Entry 8DO6 (electron microscopy, 3.10 A resolution); this record covers chains E and J of the 9 polymer chains in the assembly.

== Chain E ==
Protein: CRISPR system Cms endoribonuclease Csm3
Organism: Staphylococcus epidermidis RP62A
UniProtKB: Q5HK91 (Q5HK91_STAEQ); residue numbers follow UniProt; this construct covers 1-214
Chain sequence (214 residues; numbered 1 to 214; the number before each row is that of its first residue):
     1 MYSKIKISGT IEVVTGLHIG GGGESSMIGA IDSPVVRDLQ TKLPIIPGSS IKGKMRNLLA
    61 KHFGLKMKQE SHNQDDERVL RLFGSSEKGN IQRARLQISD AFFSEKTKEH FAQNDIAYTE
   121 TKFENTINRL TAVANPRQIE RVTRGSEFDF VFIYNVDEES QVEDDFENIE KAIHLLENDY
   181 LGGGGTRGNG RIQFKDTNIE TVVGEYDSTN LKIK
Disordered / not traced: 1, 66-73
What the authors report for this chain:
  - catalytic residues: Asp32 (citing earlier work)
  - binding site for crRNA: Ser49, Lys52, Lys54, Arg56, Asn57, Ser86, Asn125, Ile127

== Chain J ==
Molecule: Target RNA
Sequence (43 nucleotides; row label = number of the first residue in the row):
     1 CUUUGUACUG AUGAUUUAUA UACUUCGGCA UACGUUCUCU AAA
Disordered / not traced: 1-9, 36-43

== Chain E / chain J interface ==
Residue-residue contacts (14):
  Ile28(E) - A30(J)  sugar contact
  Ile28(E) - U31(J)  phosphate contact
  Gly29(E) - U31(J)  hydrogen bond to the phosphate
  Asp32(E) - U31(J)  base contact
  Val133(E) - G28(J)  base contact
  Val133(E) - C29(J)  sugar contact
  Ala134(E) - G28(J)  base contact
  Ala134(E) - C29(J)  hydrogen bond to the sugar
  Asn135(E) - C29(J)  hydrogen bond to the base
  Asn135(E) - U31(J)  hydrogen bond to the sugar
  Pro136(E) - C29(J)  base contact
  Pro136(E) - A30(J)  sugar contact
  Pro136(E) - U31(J)  sugar contact
  Arg137(E) - U31(J)  base contact
Other interface residues (no listed pair), chain E (10 interface residues in all): Met27, Ser33

== In short ==
The interface between chain E and chain J involves 10 residues on one side and 4 on the other, with 4 hydrogen
bonds. Among the polar pairs are Asn135(E)-C29(J), Ala134(E)-C29(J) and Asn135(E)-U31(J). The paper reports
the catalytic residue Asp32(E); a binding site for crRNA at Ser49(E), Lys52(E) and Lys54(E) among others.
Chain E is CRISPR system Cms endoribonuclease Csm3 (Staphylococcus epidermidis RP62A) and chain J is Target
RNA; the structure, The structure of S. epidermidis Cas10-Csm bound to target RNA, was determined by electron
microscopy.
